4ETO - chains A and B of the 3 polymer chains in the assembly; structure by X-ray diffraction, 1.54 A resolution.

== Chain A (and B) ==
Protein: Protein S100-A4
Source organism: Homo sapiens
Notes: chain B of this document is another copy of the same molecule, construct and numbering; everything in this record applies to it too
UniProtKB: P26447 (S10A4_HUMAN); residue numbers follow UniProt; this construct covers 1-93
Chain sequence (93 residues; row label = number of the first residue in the row):
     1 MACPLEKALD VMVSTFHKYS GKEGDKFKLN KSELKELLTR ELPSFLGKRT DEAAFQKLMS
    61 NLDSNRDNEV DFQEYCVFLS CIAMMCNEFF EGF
Disordered / not traced: 1, 47-49, 93 (chain B: 1, 93)
Metal / ion sites: Ca2+ site 1: Ser20, Glu23, Asp25, Lys28, Glu33; Ca2+ site 2: Asp63, Asn65, Asp67, Glu69, Glu74
UniProt features mapped onto this chain:
  - binding site (Ca(2+)): Lys28, Glu33, Asp63, Asn65, Asp67, Glu69, Glu74
  - modified residue: Ala2 (N-acetylalanine), Lys7 (N6-acetyllysine), Lys35 (N6-acetyllysine)

== Interface between chain A and chain B ==
Residue-residue contacts (58):
  Cys3(A) - Arg40(B)
  Cys3(A) - Glu41(B)
  Cys3(A) - Pro43(B)  hydrophobic
  Pro4(A) - Val11(B)
  Leu5(A) - Val11(B)
  Leu5(A) - Thr15(B)
  Leu5(A) - Glu41(B)
  Leu5(A) - Leu42(B)  hydrophobic
  Leu5(A) - Tyr75(B)
  Leu5(A) - Leu79(B)  hydrophobic
  Glu6(A) - Glu41(B)
  Glu6(A) - Leu42(B)
  Glu6(A) - Pro43(B)
  Glu6(A) - Ser44(B)  hydrogen bond
  Glu6(A) - Phe45(B)
  Ala8(A) - Ala8(B)
  Leu9(A) - Leu42(B)  hydrophobic
  Leu9(A) - Leu79(B)
  Leu9(A) - Ile82(B)  hydrophobic
  Val11(A) - Pro4(B)
  Val11(A) - Leu5(B)
  Met12(A) - Leu5(B)  hydrophobic
  Met12(A) - Met12(B)  hydrophobic
  Val13(A) - Ala83(B)
  Thr15(A) - Leu5(B)
  His17(A) - Asn87(B)  hydrogen bond
  His17(A) - Phe90(B)
  His17(A) - Glu91(B)
  Phe27(A) - Glu91(B)
  Arg40(A) - Cys3(B)
  Glu41(A) - Cys3(B)
  Glu41(A) - Glu6(B)
  Leu42(A) - Leu5(B)  hydrophobic
  Leu42(A) - Glu6(B)
  Leu42(A) - Leu9(B)  hydrophobic
  Pro43(A) - Glu6(B)
  Ser44(A) - Glu6(B)  hydrogen bond
  Phe45(A) - Leu9(B)  hydrophobic
  Phe72(A) - Ala83(B)
  Phe72(A) - Met84(B)  hydrophobic
  Phe72(A) - Asn87(B)
  Tyr75(A) - Leu5(B)
  Cys76(A) - Ser80(B)
  Leu79(A) - Leu9(B)
  Ser80(A) - Cys76(B)
  Ser80(A) - Ser80(B)  hydrogen bond
  Ile82(A) - Leu9(B)  hydrophobic
  Ala83(A) - Val13(B)
  Ala83(A) - Phe72(B)
  Met84(A) - Phe72(B)  hydrophobic
  Met84(A) - Gln73(B)
  Asn87(A) - Val13(B)
  Asn87(A) - His17(B)  hydrogen bond
  Asn87(A) - Phe72(B)
  Phe90(A) - Val13(B)  hydrophobic
  Phe90(A) - His17(B)
  Glu91(A) - His17(B)  salt bridge
  Glu91(A) - Phe27(B)
Other interface residues (no listed pair), chain A (32 interface residues in all): Leu37, Gln73, Cys86
Other interface residues (no listed pair), chain B (32 interface residues in all): Leu37, Cys86

== Overview ==
Chain A and chain B each contribute 32 residues to their interface, with 5 hydrogen bonds and 1 salt bridge.
Polar contacts include Glu91(A)-His17(B), Glu6(A)-Ser44(B) and His17(A)-Asn87(B). Ser20(A), Glu23(A),
Asp25(A), Lys28(A) and Glu33(A) coordinate Ca2+ site 1. From UniProt: 7 Ca2+-binding residues on chain A.
Both chains are Protein S100-A4 (Homo sapiens). Entry 4ETO (Structure of S100A4 in complex with non-muscle
myosin-IIA peptide) was determined by X-ray diffraction.
